PDB entry 7APT | X-ray diffraction, 1.13 A resolution | chain A

== Chain A ==
Molecule: Peptidyl-prolyl cis-trans isomerase FKBP5
Source organism: Homo sapiens
Notes: EC 5.2.1.8
Reference sequence: Q13451 (FKBP5_HUMAN); residue numbers follow UniProt; this construct covers 16-140
Chain sequence (128 residues; row label = number of the first residue in the row):
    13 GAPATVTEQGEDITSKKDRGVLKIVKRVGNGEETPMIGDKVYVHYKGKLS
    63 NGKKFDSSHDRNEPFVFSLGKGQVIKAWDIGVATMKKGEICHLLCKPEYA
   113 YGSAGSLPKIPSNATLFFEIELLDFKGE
Not modelled in the structure: 140
Construct notes: expression tag (13-15); engineered mutation T19 (Ala in Q13451)
Ligand contacts: RRZ (2-[(1S,5S,6R)-10-[3,5-bis(chloranyl)phenyl]sulfonyl-5-ethenyl-2-oxidanylidene-3,10-diazabicyclo[4.3.1]decan-3-yl]ethanoic acid): Y57, F67, D68, F77, Q85, V86, I87, W90, Y113, S118, K121, I122, L128, F130
UniProt features mapped onto this chain:
  - modified residue: K28 (N6-acetyllysine)
  - mutagenesis: K28 (K28Q: Mimics acetylation; impaired interaction with AKT1 and PHLPP1; when associated with Q-155; K28R: Decreased acetylation; promotes interaction with AKT1 and PHLPP1; when associated with R-155)
Reported in the primary citation:
  - binding site for RRZ: Y113

== Summary ==
Bound to chain A: compound RRZ. Curated annotation (UniProt) lists one mutagenesis site. From the paper: a
binding site for RRZ at Y113.
Chain A is Peptidyl-prolyl cis-trans isomerase FKBP5 (Homo sapiens); the structure, The Fk1 domain of FKBP51
in complex with
((1S,5S,6R)-10-((3,5-dichlorophenyl)sulfonyl)-2-oxo-5-vinyl-3,10-diazabicyclo[4.3.1]decan-3-yl)acetic acid,
was determined by X-ray diffraction together with 7APQ, 7APW and 7APS from the same study.
